Entry 1ALI (X-ray diffraction, 2.20 A resolution); this record covers chains A and B.

Chain A (and B):
Protein: Alkaline phosphatase
Source organism: Escherichia coli
Notes: EC 3.1.3.1; chain B of this document is another copy of the same molecule, construct and numbering; everything in this record applies to it too
Reference sequence: P00634 (PPB_ECOLI); residues 1-449 here correspond to UniProt positions 23-471 (UniProt number = residue number + 22)
Amino-acid sequence (449 residues; row label = number of the first residue in the row):
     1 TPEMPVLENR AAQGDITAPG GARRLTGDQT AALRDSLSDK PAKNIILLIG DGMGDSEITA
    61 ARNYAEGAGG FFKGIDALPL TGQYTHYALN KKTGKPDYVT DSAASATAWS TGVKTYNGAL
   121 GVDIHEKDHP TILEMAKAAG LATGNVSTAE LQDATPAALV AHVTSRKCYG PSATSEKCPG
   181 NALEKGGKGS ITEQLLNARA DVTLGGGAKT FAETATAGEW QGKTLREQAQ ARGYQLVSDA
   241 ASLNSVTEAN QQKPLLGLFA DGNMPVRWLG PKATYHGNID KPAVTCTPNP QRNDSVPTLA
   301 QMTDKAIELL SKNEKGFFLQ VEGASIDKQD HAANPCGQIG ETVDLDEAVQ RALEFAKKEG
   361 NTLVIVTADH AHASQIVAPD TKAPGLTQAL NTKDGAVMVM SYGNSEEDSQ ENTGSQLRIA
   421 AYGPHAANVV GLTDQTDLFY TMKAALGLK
Unresolved in the structure: 1-3
Disulfides: Cys168-Cys178, Cys286-Cys336
Sequence notes: engineered mutation Asn412 (His434 in P00634)
Bound ions: Zn2+ site 1: Asp51, Ser102, Asp369, His370; Mg2+: Asp51, Thr155, Glu322; Zn2+ site 2: Asp327, His370 (together with phosphate ion)
Swiss-Prot annotation at these positions:
  - active site: Ser102 (Phosphoserine intermediate)
  - binding site (Mg(2+)): Asp51, Asp153, Thr155, Glu322
  - binding site (Zn(2+)): Asp51, Asp327, His331, Asp369, His370

Interface between chain A and chain B:
Pairs across the interface - 194 pairs, chain A then chain B:
  Arg10(A) with Val430(B), hydrogen bond (side chain-backbone); Gly431(B); Leu432(B), hydrogen bond (side chain-backbone); Thr433(B)
  Ile16(A) with Tyr87(B); Leu89(B), hydrophobic; Pro96(B), hydrophobic; Lys114(B)
  Thr17(A) with Leu89(B); Gly94(B); Val113(B)
  Ala18(A) with Val113(B)
  Pro19(A) with Val113(B); His129(B); Tyr440(B)
  Gly20(A) with Gly112(B), hydrogen bond (backbone-backbone); Tyr440(B), hydrogen bond (backbone-side chain)
  Ala22(A) with Tyr87(B); Lys114(B); Asp434(B); Thr436(B)
  Arg23(A) with Thr436(B); Asp437(B); Tyr440(B)
  Arg24(A) with Thr85(B), hydrogen bond; Tyr87(B); Thr433(B); Asp434(B); Asp437(B), hydrogen bond (backbone-side chain)
  Leu25(A) with Asn428(B); Thr433(B); Asp437(B), hydrogen bond (backbone-side chain)
  Asp28(A) with His425(B), salt bridge; Asn428(B), hydrogen bond
  Gln29(A) with Ala427(B); Asn428(B), hydrogen bond (backbone-side chain)
  Thr30(A) with Ser38(B); Asp39(B); Ala427(B)
  Leu33(A) with Val430(B), hydrophobic
  Arg34(A) with Leu37(B), hydrogen bond (side chain-backbone); Asp39(B), salt bridge
  Leu37(A) with Leu33(B); Arg34(B); Leu37(B), hydrophobic
  Asp39(A) with Thr30(B); Arg34(B), salt bridge
  Asp55(A) with Gln83(B); Ser415(B); Gln416(B), hydrogen bond
  Ser56(A) with Ser415(B), hydrogen bond (backbone-side chain)
  Thr59(A) with Gly414(B); Ser415(B); Gln416(B), hydrogen bond (side chain-backbone)
  Arg62(A) with Thr85(B); Gln416(B), hydrogen bond; Leu432(B)
  Asn63(A) with Tyr98(B)
  Ala68(A) with Tyr87(B); Pro96(B), hydrophobic; Tyr98(B), hydrophobic
  Gly69(A) with Tyr87(B)
  Asp76(A) with Leu432(B)
  Pro79(A) with Val430(B)
  Thr81(A) with Thr81(B), hydrogen bond (backbone-side chain); Gly82(B); Gln83(B); Val430(B); Gly431(B), hydrogen bond (side chain-backbone)
  Gly82(A) with Thr81(B); Gln83(B), hydrogen bond (backbone-side chain)
  Gln83(A) with Asp55(B); Thr81(B); Gly82(B), hydrogen bond (side chain-backbone); Gln83(B); Arg418(B), hydrogen bond
  Thr85(A) with Arg24(B), hydrogen bond; Arg62(B)
  Tyr87(A) with Ile16(B); Ala22(B); Ala68(B); Gly69(B)
  Leu89(A) with Ile16(B), hydrophobic; Thr17(B)
  Gly94(A) with Thr17(B)
  Lys95(A) with Asp394(B); Gly395(B)
  Pro96(A) with Ile16(B), hydrophobic; Ala68(B), hydrophobic; Asp394(B); Ala396(B)
  Tyr98(A) with Asn63(B); Ala68(B), hydrophobic; Thr392(B), hydrogen bond; Asp394(B), hydrogen bond; Val397(B); Met398(B), hydrophobic
  Val99(A) with Ile376(B); Val377(B); Ala378(B)
  Gly112(A) with Gly20(B), hydrogen bond (backbone-backbone)
  Val113(A) with Thr17(B); Ala18(B); Pro19(B)
  Lys114(A) with Ile16(B); Ala22(B)
  His129(A) with Pro19(B)
  Tyr275(A) with Glu406(B), hydrogen bond
  His276(A) with Glu406(B), salt bridge
  His372(A) with Gln375(B)
  Ala373(A) with Gln375(B), hydrogen bond (backbone-side chain)
  Gln375(A) with His372(B); Ala373(B), hydrogen bond (side chain-backbone); Gln375(B); Asn404(B); Thr413(B)
  Ile376(A) with Val99(B); Thr413(B); Gly414(B), hydrogen bond (backbone-backbone)
  Val377(A) with Val99(B)
  Ala378(A) with Val99(B)
  Thr381(A) with Asn404(B); Glu411(B), hydrogen bond
  Lys382(A) with Ser405(B); Glu406(B), hydrogen bond (backbone-backbone); Glu407(B)
  Ala383(A) with Asn404(B); Glu406(B)
  Pro384(A) with Pro384(B); Gly403(B); Ser405(B); Glu406(B)
  Thr392(A) with Tyr98(B), hydrogen bond
  Asp394(A) with Lys95(B); Pro96(B); Tyr98(B), hydrogen bond
  Gly395(A) with Lys95(B), hydrogen bond (backbone-side chain)
  Ala396(A) with Pro96(B); Tyr98(B)
  Val397(A) with Tyr98(B)
  Met398(A) with Tyr98(B), hydrophobic
  Gly403(A) with Pro384(B); Gly403(B)
  Asn404(A) with Gln375(B); Thr381(B); Ala383(B)
  Ser405(A) with Lys382(B); Pro384(B)
  Glu406(A) with Tyr275(B), hydrogen bond; His276(B), salt bridge; Lys382(B), hydrogen bond (backbone-backbone); Ala383(B); Pro384(B)
  Glu407(A) with Lys382(B)
  Glu411(A) with Thr381(B), hydrogen bond
  Thr413(A) with Gln375(B); Ile376(B)
  Gly414(A) with Thr59(B); Ile376(B), hydrogen bond (backbone-backbone)
  Ser415(A) with Asp55(B); Ser56(B), hydrogen bond (side chain-backbone); Thr59(B)
  Gln416(A) with Asp55(B), hydrogen bond; Thr59(B), hydrogen bond (backbone-side chain); Arg62(B), hydrogen bond
  Arg418(A) with Gln83(B), hydrogen bond
  His425(A) with Asp28(B), salt bridge
  Ala427(A) with Thr30(B)
  Asn428(A) with Leu25(B); Gly27(B); Asp28(B), hydrogen bond; Gln29(B), hydrogen bond (side chain-backbone)
  Val430(A) with Arg10(B), hydrogen bond (backbone-side chain); Leu33(B), hydrophobic; Pro79(B); Thr81(B)
  Gly431(A) with Arg10(B); Thr81(B), hydrogen bond (backbone-side chain)
  Leu432(A) with Arg10(B), hydrogen bond (backbone-side chain); Arg24(B); Arg62(B); Asp76(B)
  Thr433(A) with Arg10(B); Arg24(B)
  Asp434(A) with Ala22(B); Arg24(B)
  Thr436(A) with Ala22(B); Arg23(B)
  Asp437(A) with Arg23(B); Arg24(B), hydrogen bond (side chain-backbone); Leu25(B), hydrogen bond (side chain-backbone)
  Tyr440(A) with Pro19(B); Gly20(B), hydrogen bond (side chain-backbone); Arg23(B)
Also at the interface, not in a pair above, chain A (91 interface residues in all): Ala12, Gly27, Ser38, Ile58, Leu80, Asp97, Ile124, Pro379, Gly385, Asn412
Also at the interface, not in a pair above, chain B (91 interface residues in all): Ala12, Ile58, Asp97, Ile124, Ser374, Pro379, Gly385, Asn412

In short:
The chain A/chain B interface involves 91 residues from each chain, with 49 hydrogen bonds and 6 salt bridges.
Polar contacts include Asp28(A)-His425(B), Arg34(A)-Asp39(B) and His276(A)-Glu406(B). Curated annotation
(UniProt) lists active-site residue Ser102(A), 4 Mg2+-binding residues and 5 Zn2+-binding residues on chain A.
Chain A and chain B are both Alkaline phosphatase (Escherichia coli); the structure, Alkaline phosphatase
mutant (H412N), was determined by X-ray diffraction (same publication as 1ALJ).
